PDB entry 5H74 | X-ray diffraction, 2.60 A resolution | chains A and E of the 6 polymer chains in the assembly

== Chain A ==
Name: Tubulin alpha-1B chain
From: Sus scrofa
UniProt: Q2XVP4 (TBA1B_PIG); numbering as in UniProt (aligned over 1-450)
Sequence (450 residues; numbered 1 to 450; the number before each row is that of its first residue):
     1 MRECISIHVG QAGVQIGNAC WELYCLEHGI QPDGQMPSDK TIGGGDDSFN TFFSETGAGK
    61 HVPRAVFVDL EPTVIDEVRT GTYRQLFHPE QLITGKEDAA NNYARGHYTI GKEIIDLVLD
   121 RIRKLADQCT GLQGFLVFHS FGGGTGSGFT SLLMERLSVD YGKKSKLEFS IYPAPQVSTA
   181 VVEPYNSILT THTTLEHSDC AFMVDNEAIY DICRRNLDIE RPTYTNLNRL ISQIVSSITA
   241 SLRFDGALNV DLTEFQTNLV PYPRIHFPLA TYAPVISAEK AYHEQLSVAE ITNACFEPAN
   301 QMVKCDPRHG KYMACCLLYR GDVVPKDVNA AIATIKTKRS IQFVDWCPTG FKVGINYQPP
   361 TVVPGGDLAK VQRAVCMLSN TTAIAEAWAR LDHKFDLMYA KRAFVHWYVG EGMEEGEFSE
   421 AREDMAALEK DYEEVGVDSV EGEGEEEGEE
Not modelled in the structure: 438-450
Metal / ion sites: Ca2+: Asp-39, Thr-41, Gly-44, Glu-55
Residues lining bound ligands: GTP (guanosine-5'-triphosphate): Gly-10, Gln-11, Ala-12, Gln-15, Ile-16, Asp-69, Asp-98, Ala-99, Ala-100, Asn-101, Ser-140, Gly-142, Gly-143, Gly-144, Thr-145, Gly-146, Ile-171, Pro-173, Val-177, Ser-178, Thr-179, Glu-183, Asn-206, Tyr-224, Leu-227, Asn-228, Ile-231

== Chain E ==
Name: Stathmin-4
From: Rattus norvegicus
UniProt: P63043 (STMN4_RAT); residues 5-145 here correspond to UniProt positions 49-189 (UniProt number = residue number + 44)
Sequence (143 residues; each row starts with the number of its first residue):
     3 MADMEVIELN KCTSGQSFEV ILKPPSFDGV PEFNASLPRR RDPSLEEIQK KLEAAEERRK
    63 YQEAELLKHL AEKREHEREV IQKAIEENNN FIKMAKEKLA QKMESNKENR EAHLAAMLER
   123 LQEKDKHAEE VRKNKELKEE ASR
Not modelled in the structure: 3-5, 29-43, 142-145
Construct notes: initiating methionine (3); expression tag (4)

== Interface between chain A and chain E ==
Pairs across the interface - 60 pairs, chain A then chain E:
  His-107(A) / Leu-54(E)
  Tyr-108(A) / Lys-53(E)
  Tyr-108(A) / Leu-54(E)  hydrophobic
  Tyr-108(A) / Ala-57(E)  hydrophobic
  Thr-109(A) / Arg-61(E)  hydrogen bond
  Lys-112(A) / Leu-54(E)
  Lys-112(A) / Glu-55(E)
  Lys-112(A) / Glu-58(E)  salt bridge
  Glu-155(A) / Ile-50(E)
  Arg-156(A) / Leu-47(E)
  Arg-156(A) / Ile-50(E)
  Ser-158(A) / Asp-44(E)  hydrogen bond
  Val-159(A) / Pro-45(E)
  Val-159(A) / Ser-46(E)
  Val-159(A) / Leu-47(E)
  His-197(A) / Pro-45(E)
  Asp-245(A) / Cys-14(E)  hydrogen bond
  Asp-245(A) / Ser-16(E)
  Ala-247(A) / Asn-12(E)
  Ala-247(A) / Ser-19(E)
  Leu-248(A) / Ser-19(E)
  Pro-325(A) / Gln-18(E)
  Pro-325(A) / Phe-20(E)  hydrophobic
  Asn-329(A) / Val-8(E)
  Asn-329(A) / Phe-20(E)
  Asn-329(A) / Val-22(E)
  Ile-332(A) / Val-22(E)  hydrophobic
  Lys-336(A) / Leu-24(E)
  Asp-345(A) / Pro-27(E)
  Asp-345(A) / Ser-28(E)  hydrogen bond (backbone-backbone)
  Cys-347(A) / Pro-27(E)
  Pro-348(A) / Lys-25(E)
  Pro-348(A) / Pro-27(E)
  Thr-349(A) / Ile-23(E)
  Thr-349(A) / Leu-24(E)  hydrogen bond (backbone-backbone)
  Thr-349(A) / Lys-25(E)  hydrogen bond (backbone-backbone)
  Gly-350(A) / Val-22(E)
  Phe-351(A) / Glu-21(E)
  Phe-351(A) / Val-22(E)  hydrogen bond (backbone-backbone)
  Phe-351(A) / Leu-24(E)  hydrophobic
  Lys-352(A) / Phe-20(E)
  Lys-352(A) / Glu-21(E)  salt bridge
  Val-353(A) / Ser-19(E)
  Val-353(A) / Phe-20(E)  hydrogen bond (backbone-backbone)
  Gly-354(A) / Gln-18(E)
  Gly-354(A) / Ser-19(E)
  Ile-355(A) / Gly-17(E)
  Ile-355(A) / Gln-18(E)  hydrogen bond (backbone-backbone)
  Asn-356(A) / Ser-16(E)
  Tyr-357(A) / Thr-15(E)
  Tyr-357(A) / Ser-16(E)  hydrogen bond (backbone-backbone)
  Tyr-357(A) / Gly-17(E)
  Tyr-357(A) / Gln-18(E)  hydrogen bond
  Val-409(A) / Gln-64(E)
  Gly-410(A) / Arg-61(E)
  Gly-410(A) / Gln-64(E)  hydrogen bond (backbone-side chain)
  Glu-411(A) / Arg-61(E)  hydrogen bond (backbone-side chain)
  Gly-412(A) / Ala-57(E)
  Gly-412(A) / Arg-60(E)  hydrogen bond (backbone-side chain)
  Glu-414(A) / Arg-60(E)  salt bridge
Interface residues without a listed pair, chain A (39 interface residues in all): Glu-113, Leu-152, Glu-196, Gly-246, Val-328, Trp-346
Interface residues without a listed pair, chain E (30 interface residues in all): Pro-26

== Overview ==
39 residues of chain A face 30 of chain E across their interface, with 14 hydrogen bonds and 3 salt bridges.
Polar contacts include Lys-112(A)/Glu-58(E), Lys-352(A)/Glu-21(E) and Glu-414(A)/Arg-60(E). Chain A binds GTP.
Asp-39(A), Thr-41(A), Gly-44(A) and Glu-55(A) form the Ca2+ site.
Here chain A is Tubulin alpha-1B chain (Sus scrofa) and chain E is Stathmin-4 (Rattus norvegicus). Entry 5H74
(Crystal structure of T2R-TTL-14b complex) was determined by X-ray diffraction.
